PDB entry 8DYU | electron microscopy, 4.00 A resolution | chains A and C of the 3 polymer chains in the assembly

Chain A:
Protein: Cytoplasmic dynein 1 heavy chain 1
Organism: Homo sapiens
UniProt: Q14204 (DYHC1_HUMAN); residue numbers follow UniProt; this construct covers 1320-4646
Chain sequence (3328 residues; numbered 1319 to 4646; the number before each row is that of its first residue):
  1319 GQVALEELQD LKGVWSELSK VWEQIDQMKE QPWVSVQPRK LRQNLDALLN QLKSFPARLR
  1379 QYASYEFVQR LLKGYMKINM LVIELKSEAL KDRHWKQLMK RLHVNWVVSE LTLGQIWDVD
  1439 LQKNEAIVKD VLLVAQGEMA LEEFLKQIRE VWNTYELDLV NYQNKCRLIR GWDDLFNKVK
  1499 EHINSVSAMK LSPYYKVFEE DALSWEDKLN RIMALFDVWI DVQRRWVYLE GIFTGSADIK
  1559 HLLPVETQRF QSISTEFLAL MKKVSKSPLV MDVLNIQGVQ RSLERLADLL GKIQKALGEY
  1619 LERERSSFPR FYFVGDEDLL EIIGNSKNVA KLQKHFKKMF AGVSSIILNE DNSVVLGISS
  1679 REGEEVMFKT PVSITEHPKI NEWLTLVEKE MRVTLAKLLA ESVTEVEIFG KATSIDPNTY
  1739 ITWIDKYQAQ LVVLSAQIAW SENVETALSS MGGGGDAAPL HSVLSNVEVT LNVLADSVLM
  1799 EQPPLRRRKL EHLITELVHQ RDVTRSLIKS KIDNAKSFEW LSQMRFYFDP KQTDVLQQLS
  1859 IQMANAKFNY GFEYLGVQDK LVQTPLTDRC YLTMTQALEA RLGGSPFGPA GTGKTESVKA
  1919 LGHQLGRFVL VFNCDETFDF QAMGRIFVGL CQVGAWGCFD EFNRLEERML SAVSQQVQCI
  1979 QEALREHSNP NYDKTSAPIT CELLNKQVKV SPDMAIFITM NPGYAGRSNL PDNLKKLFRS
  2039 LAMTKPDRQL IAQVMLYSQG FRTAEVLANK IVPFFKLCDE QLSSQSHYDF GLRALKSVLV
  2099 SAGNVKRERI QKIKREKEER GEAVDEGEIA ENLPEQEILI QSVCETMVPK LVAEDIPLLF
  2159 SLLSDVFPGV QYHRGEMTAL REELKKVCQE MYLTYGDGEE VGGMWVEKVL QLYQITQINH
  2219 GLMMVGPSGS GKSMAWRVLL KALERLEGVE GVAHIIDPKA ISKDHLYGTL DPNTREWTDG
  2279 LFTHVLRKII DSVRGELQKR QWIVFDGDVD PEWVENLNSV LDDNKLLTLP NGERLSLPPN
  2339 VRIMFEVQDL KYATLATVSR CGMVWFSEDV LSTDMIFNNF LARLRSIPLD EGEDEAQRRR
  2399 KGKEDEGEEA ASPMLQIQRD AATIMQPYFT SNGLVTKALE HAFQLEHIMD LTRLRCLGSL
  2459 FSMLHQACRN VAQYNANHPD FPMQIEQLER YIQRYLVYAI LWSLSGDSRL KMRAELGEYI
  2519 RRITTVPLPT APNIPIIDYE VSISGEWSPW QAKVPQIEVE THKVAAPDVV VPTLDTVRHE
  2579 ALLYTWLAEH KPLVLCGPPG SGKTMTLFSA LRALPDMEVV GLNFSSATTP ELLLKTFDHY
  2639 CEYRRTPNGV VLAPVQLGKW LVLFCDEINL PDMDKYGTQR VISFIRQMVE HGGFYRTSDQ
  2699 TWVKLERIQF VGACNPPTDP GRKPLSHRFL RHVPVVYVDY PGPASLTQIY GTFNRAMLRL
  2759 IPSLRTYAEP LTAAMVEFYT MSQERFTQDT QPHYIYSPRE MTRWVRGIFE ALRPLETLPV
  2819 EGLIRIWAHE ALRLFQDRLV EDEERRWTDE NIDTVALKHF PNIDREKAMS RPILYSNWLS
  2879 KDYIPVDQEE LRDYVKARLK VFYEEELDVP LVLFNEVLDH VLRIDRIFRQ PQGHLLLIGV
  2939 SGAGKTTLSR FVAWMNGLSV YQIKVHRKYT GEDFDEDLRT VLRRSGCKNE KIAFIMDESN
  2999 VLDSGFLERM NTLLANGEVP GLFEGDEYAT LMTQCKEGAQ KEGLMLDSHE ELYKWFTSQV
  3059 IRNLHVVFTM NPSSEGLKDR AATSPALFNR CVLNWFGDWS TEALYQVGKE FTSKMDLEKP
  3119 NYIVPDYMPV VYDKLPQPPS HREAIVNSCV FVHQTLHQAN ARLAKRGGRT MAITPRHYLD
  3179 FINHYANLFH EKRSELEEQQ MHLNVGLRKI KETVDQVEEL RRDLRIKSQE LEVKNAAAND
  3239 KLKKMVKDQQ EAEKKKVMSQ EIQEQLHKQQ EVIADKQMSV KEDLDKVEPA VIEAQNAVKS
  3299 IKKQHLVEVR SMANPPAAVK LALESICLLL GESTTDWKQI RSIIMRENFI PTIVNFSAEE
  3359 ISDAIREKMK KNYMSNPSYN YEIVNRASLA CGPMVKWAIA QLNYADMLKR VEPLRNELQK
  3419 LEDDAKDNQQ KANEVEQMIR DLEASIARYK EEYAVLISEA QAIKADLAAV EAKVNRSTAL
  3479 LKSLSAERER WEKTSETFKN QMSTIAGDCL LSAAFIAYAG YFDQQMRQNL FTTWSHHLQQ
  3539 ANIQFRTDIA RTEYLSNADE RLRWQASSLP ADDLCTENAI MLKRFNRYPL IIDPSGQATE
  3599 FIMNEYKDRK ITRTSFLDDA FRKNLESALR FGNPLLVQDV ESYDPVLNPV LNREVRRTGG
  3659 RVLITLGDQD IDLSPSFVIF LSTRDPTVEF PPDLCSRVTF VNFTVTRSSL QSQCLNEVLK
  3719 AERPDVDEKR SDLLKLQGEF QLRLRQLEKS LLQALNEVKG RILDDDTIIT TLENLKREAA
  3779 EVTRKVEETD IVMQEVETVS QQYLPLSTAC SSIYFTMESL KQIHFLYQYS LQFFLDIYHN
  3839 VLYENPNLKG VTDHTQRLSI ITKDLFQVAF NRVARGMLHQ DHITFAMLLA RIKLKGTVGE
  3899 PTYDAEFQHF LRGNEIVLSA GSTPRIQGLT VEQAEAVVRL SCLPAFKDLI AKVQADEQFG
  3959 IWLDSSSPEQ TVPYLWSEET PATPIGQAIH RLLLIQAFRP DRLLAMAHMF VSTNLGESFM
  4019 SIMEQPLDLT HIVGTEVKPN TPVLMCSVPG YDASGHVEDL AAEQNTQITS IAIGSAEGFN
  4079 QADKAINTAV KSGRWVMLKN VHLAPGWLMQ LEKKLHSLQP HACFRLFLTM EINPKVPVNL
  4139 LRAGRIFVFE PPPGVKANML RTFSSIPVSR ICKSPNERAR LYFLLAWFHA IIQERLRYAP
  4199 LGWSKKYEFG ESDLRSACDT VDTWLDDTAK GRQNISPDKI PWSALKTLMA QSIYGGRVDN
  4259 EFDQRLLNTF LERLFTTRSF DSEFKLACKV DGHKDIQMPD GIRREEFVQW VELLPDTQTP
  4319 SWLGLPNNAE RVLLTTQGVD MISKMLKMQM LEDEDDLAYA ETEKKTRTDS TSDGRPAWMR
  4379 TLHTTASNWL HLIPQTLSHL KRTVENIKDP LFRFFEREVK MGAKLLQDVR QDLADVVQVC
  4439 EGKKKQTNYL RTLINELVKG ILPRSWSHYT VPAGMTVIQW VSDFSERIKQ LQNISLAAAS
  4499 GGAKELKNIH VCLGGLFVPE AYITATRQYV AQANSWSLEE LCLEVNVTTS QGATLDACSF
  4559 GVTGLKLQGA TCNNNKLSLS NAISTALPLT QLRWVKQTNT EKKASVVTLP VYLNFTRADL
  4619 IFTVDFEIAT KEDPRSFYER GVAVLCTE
Unresolved in the structure: 1319-1651, 1665-1673, 1690-1703, 1769-1774, 1988-1996, 2112-2127, 2390-2408, 2860-2864, 3215-3472, 3846-3848, 3893-3899, 3913-3925, 3975-3977, 4287-4292, 4348-4378, 4401-4404, 4499-4501, 4546-4557, 4578-4584, 4596-4602, 4646
Differences from the reference sequence: expression tag (1319)
Swiss-Prot annotation at these positions:
  - binding site (ATP): Gly1906 to Thr1913, Gly2224 to Ser2231, Gly2595 to Thr2602, Gly2937 to Thr2944
  - modified residue: Lys3480 (N6-acetyllysine), Ser4162 (Phosphoserine), Lys4283 (N6-acetyllysine), Thr4366 (Phosphothreonine), Ser4368 (Phosphoserine)
  - natural variant: Glu1518 (E1518K: In CDCBM13), Arg1567 (R1567Q: In CDCBM13), Arg1962 (R1962C: In CDCBM13), Glu3048 (E3048K: In CMT2O), Lys3241 (K3241T: In CDCBM13), Lys3336 (K3336N: In CDCBM13), Arg3344 (R3344Q: In CDCBM13), Arg3384 (R3384Q: In CDCBM13), His3822 (H3822P: In CDCBM13)
Residues lining bound ligands:
  - ADP (adenosine-5'-diphosphate), molecule 1: Leu1879, Val1880, Thr1885, Ala1908, Gly1909, Thr1910, Gly1911, Lys1912, Thr1913, Glu1914, Asn2019, Ile2049, Leu2090, Arg2091, Lys2094, Arg2358
  - ADP, molecule 2: Val2569, Thr2571, Thr2574, Pro2597, Gly2598, Ser2599, Gly2600, Lys2601, Thr2602, Met2603, Asp2664, Pro2739, Ile2747, Tyr2748, Ser2795, Pro2796, Arg2797, Thr2800, Asn3087, Arg3088
  - ADP, molecule 3: Pro2908, Leu2909, Val2910, Phe2912, Val2938, Ser2939, Gly2940, Ala2941, Gly2942, Lys2943, Thr2944, Thr2945, Trp3097, Arg3174, Leu3177, Asn3650, Ser3694
  - ATP (adenosine-5'-triphosphate): Leu2191, Thr2192, Trp2203, Pro2225, Ser2226, Gly2227, Ser2228, Gly2229, Lys2230, Ser2231, Met2232, Glu2344, Leu2369, Met2373, Ile2374, Asn2377, Leu2452, Glu2688, Arg2726, Arg2729
Reported in the primary citation:
  - contacts within the chain: Gln3198-Asn3202
  - disease-associated variants - G3658E (citing earlier work)

Chain C:
Protein: Platelet-activating factor acetylhydrolase IB subunit beta
Organism: Homo sapiens
UniProt: P43034 (LIS1_HUMAN); numbering as in UniProt (aligned over 2-410)
Chain sequence (411 residues; each row starts with the number of its first residue; numbering starts at 0):
     0 GSVLSQRQRD ELNRAIADYL RSNGYEEAYS VFKKEAELDV NEELDKKYAG LLEKKWTSVI
    60 RLQKKVMELE SKLNEAKEEF TSGGPLGQKR DPKEWIPRPP EKYALSGHRS PVTRVIFHPV
   120 FSVMVSASED ATIKVWDYET GDFERTLKGH TDSVQDISFD HSGKLLASCS ADMTIKLWDF
   180 QGFECIRTMH GHDHNVSSVA IMPNGDHIVS ASRDKTIKMW EVQTGYCVKT FTGHREWVRM
   240 VRPNQDGTLI ASCSNDQTVR VWVVATKECK AELREHEHVV ECISWAPESS YSSISEATGS
   300 ETKKSGKPGP FLLSGSRDKT IKMWDVSTGM CLMTLVGHDN WVRGVLFHSG GKFILSCADD
   360 KTLRVWDYKN KRCMKTLNAH EHFVTSLDFH KTAPYVVTGS VDQTVKVWEC R
Unresolved in the structure: 0-90, 264-267, 298-307
Differences from the reference sequence: expression tag (0-1)
Swiss-Prot annotation at these positions:
  - region: Phe388 to Arg410 (Interaction with NDEL1)
  - modified residue: Lys53 (N6-acetyllysine), Ser109 (Phosphoserine)
  - natural variant: Phe31 (F31S: In LIS1), His149 (H149R: In LIS1), Gly162 (G162S: In LIS1), Ser169 (S169P: In SBH), Arg241 (R241P: In SBH), His277 (H277P: In LIS1), Asp317 (D317H: In LIS1)
Reported in the primary citation:
  - contacts within the chain: Lys175-Thr187 (hydrogen bond)
  - self-association interface (contacts with another copy of this molecule): Asp136
  - disease-associated variants - H277P, R342P: decreased binding to Cytoplasmic dynein 1 heavy chain 1 (chain A) (proposed by the authors, not directly observed)
  - disease-associated variants - H389Y (citing earlier work)

Chain A / chain C interface:
Residue-residue contacts - 14 pairs, chain A then chain C:
  Lys3112(A) - Glu183(C)
  Asp3114(A) - Cys184(C)
  Asp3114(A) - Ile185(C)
  Asp3114(A) - Arg186(C)
  Asp3114(A) - Thr187(C)
  Glu3116(A) - Arg186(C)  salt bridge
  Glu3116(A) - Thr223(C)
  Glu3195(A) - Gly148(C)
  Glu3195(A) - Thr150(C)
  Glu3195(A) - Lys175(C)  salt bridge
  Gln3198(A) - Thr150(C)
  Met3199(A) - Thr150(C)
  Asn3202(A) - Thr150(C)
  Arg3206(A) - Asp151(C)  salt bridge
Also at the interface, not in a pair above, chain A (10 interface residues in all): Met3113, Pro3118
Also at the interface, not in a pair above, chain C (15 interface residues in all): Asp129, Ala130, His149, Gln222, Gly224
The authors on this interface:
  - pairs named by the authors: Arg3206(A)-Asp151(C) (salt bridge)
  - interface residues, chain A: Lys3112(A), Asn3202(A)
  - interface residues, chain C: Arg186(C)

Overview:
10 residues of chain A face 15 of chain C across their interface, with 3 salt bridges. Polar pairs include
Glu3116(A)-Arg186(C), Glu3195(A)-Lys175(C) and Arg3206(A)-Asp151(C). The paper describes a salt bridge between
Arg3206(A) and Asp151(C). From the paper: H277P and R342P of chain C reduce binding to Cytoplasmic dynein 1
heavy chain 1 (chain A); interface residues Lys3112(A), Asn3202(A) and Arg186(C).
Chain A is Cytoplasmic dynein 1 heavy chain 1 and chain C is Platelet-activating factor acetylhydrolase IB
subunit beta, both from Homo sapiens; the structure, Structure of human cytoplasmic dynein-1 bound to two Lis1
proteins, was determined by electron microscopy, deposited together with 8DYV.
